Entry 8B6H (electron microscopy, 2.60 A resolution); this record covers chains DD and DN of the 106 polymer chains in the assembly.

# Chain DD
Molecule: Cytochrome C oxidase subunit Vb protein
From: Tetrahymena thermophila SB210
Reference sequence: Q23FF5 (Q23FF5_TETTS); numbering as in UniProt (aligned over 1-637)
Chain sequence (637 residues; row label = number of the first residue in the row):
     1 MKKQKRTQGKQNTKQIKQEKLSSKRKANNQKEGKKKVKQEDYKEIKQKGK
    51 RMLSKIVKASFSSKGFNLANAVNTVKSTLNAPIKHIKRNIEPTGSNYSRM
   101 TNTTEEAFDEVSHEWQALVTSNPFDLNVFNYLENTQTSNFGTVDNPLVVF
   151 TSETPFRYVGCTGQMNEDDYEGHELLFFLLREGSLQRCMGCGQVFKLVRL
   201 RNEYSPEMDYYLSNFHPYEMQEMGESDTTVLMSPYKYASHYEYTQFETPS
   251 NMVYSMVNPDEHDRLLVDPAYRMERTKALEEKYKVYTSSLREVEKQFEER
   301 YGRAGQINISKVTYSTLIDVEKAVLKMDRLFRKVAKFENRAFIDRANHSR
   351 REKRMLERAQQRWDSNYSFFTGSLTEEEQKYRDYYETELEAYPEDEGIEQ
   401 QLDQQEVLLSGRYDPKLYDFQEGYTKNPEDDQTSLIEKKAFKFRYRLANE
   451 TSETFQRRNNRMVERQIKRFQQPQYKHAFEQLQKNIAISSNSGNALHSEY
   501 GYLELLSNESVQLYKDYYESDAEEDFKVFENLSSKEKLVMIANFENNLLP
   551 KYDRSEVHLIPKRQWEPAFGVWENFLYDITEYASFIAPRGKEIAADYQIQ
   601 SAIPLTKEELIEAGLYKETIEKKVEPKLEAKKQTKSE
Not modelled in the structure: 1-61, 620-637
Modified positions: T387 (phosphothreonine; TPO); S520 (phosphoserine; SEP)
Metal / ion sites: Zn2+: C161, H173, C188, C191; K+: S489, S492, N494 (shared with 2 residues of chain EK)
Ligand contacts:
  - 3-sn-phosphatidic acid (LPP; 2-(hexadecanoyloxy)-1-[(phosphonooxy)methyl]ethyl hexadecanoate): W572, E573, L576, Y577, T580
  - 1,2-diacyl-sn-glycero-3-phosphocholine (PC1): L231, M232, S233, P234, Y237, A238, H240, Y241

# Chain DN
Molecule: Ymf67
From: Tetrahymena thermophila SB210
Reference sequence: Q950Y7 (Q950Y7_TETTH); residues 3-455 here correspond to UniProt positions 1-453 (UniProt number = residue number - 2)
Chain sequence (453 residues; row label = number of the first residue in the row):
     3 MTALFLHILWSISYIIINILYIFLSLLLSNNNEKIKQYNSNYFIKILLVL
    53 FYNKNLSFYKNLLSEDEISKIEFERLKNYPTLVLIHSNLNKLEKRNKIIN
   103 SFINFKTKYRFYKFISTNFNLQTIIKNCNDKIIFSTLLYIVNLNYSFFYK
   153 TIKNTDLIVYLLANKFSILNDNIIVSKFNISKFNDYIKYINNTNSIDTYL
   203 ENQIILGLNNNTNSNITKNINTKLLNSYSNLKNLVNITNNTFYLKKINDN
   253 YNTVINSEFLTYLKSNYKISFSASNIVKYLSDKSVNNSVILYLRKNKIFN
   303 KSRYSRNRQTYRTGAYWCLYVNIIAVVAFYFWFYKFTMNFGYLWWLLYSL
   353 ILSFFFSRALKHRFYNPLNVMTEFKNGFMWFIIILINIFKPLLKLLENNY
   403 INLYNHLVIKYYQSFICNTLINKKKLEFNYILSSFKFIKELNNIIIISLN
   453 KLF
Ligand contacts:
  - 1,2-Distearoyl-sn-glycerophosphoethanolamine (3PE): F331, F333, W334, F335
  - 3-sn-phosphatidic acid (LPP; 2-(hexadecanoyloxy)-1-[(phosphonooxy)methyl]ethyl hexadecanoate), molecule 1: I19, L22, Y23, L26, Y40, N43, F45, I46, L49
  - 3-sn-phosphatidic acid (LPP), molecule 2: R365, Y367, N368, P369
  - 3-sn-phosphatidic acid (LPP), molecule 3: N368, P369, L370
  - 1,2-diacyl-sn-glycero-3-phosphocholine (PC1), molecule 1: Y306, N309, Y313, W319, V323, I326, A327, A330, F331
  - 1,2-diacyl-sn-glycero-3-phosphocholine (PC1), molecule 2: F358, L362, Y367
  - 1,2-diacyl-sn-glycero-3-phosphocholine (PC1), molecule 3: F376, K377, F380
  - 1,2-diacyl-sn-glycero-3-phosphocholine (PC1), molecule 4: L394, L397, L454, F455

# How chain DD and chain DN interact
Residue-residue contacts (177):
  N102(DD) - L293(DN)
  T103(DD) - L293(DN)
  T103(DD) - Y294(DN)  hydrogen bond (side chain-backbone)
  T103(DD) - L295(DN)
  T104(DD) - Y294(DN)  hydrogen bond (backbone-backbone)
  F108(DD) - R296(DN)
  D109(DD) - N298(DN)
  E110(DD) - N302(DN)  hydrogen bond
  E110(DD) - S304(DN)
  E110(DD) - R305(DN)
  E110(DD) - Y306(DN)
  S112(DD) - L295(DN)
  S112(DD) - R296(DN)  hydrogen bond (side chain-backbone)
  H113(DD) - I300(DN)
  W115(DD) - L295(DN)  hydrophobic
  Q116(DD) - L295(DN)
  Q116(DD) - R296(DN)  hydrogen bond (side chain-backbone)
  Q116(DD) - K297(DN)  hydrogen bond
  V119(DD) - L295(DN)  hydrophobic
  F124(DD) - I300(DN)  hydrophobic
  F124(DD) - K303(DN)
  V128(DD) - N302(DN)
  V128(DD) - K303(DN)
  V128(DD) - S304(DN)
  V128(DD) - R305(DN)
  F129(DD) - R305(DN)  hydrogen bond (backbone-side chain)
  N130(DD) - R305(DN)
  Y131(DD) - R305(DN)
  S152(DD) - K303(DN)  hydrogen bond (backbone-side chain)
  E153(DD) - K303(DN)
  N202(DD) - K297(DN)  hydrogen bond
  N202(DD) - I300(DN)
  Y204(DD) - K297(DN)  hydrogen bond
  Y218(DD) - R305(DN)  hydrogen bond
  N251(DD) - N289(DN)  hydrogen bond (side chain-backbone)
  N251(DD) - S290(DN)
  N251(DD) - V291(DN)  hydrogen bond (backbone-backbone)
  M252(DD) - V291(DN)
  M252(DD) - L293(DN)  hydrophobic
  V253(DD) - V291(DN)  hydrogen bond (backbone-backbone)
  V253(DD) - I292(DN)
  V253(DD) - L293(DN)  hydrogen bond (backbone-backbone)
  Y254(DD) - L293(DN)
  Y254(DD) - L295(DN)  hydrophobic
  S255(DD) - L293(DN)  hydrogen bond (backbone-backbone)
  S255(DD) - Y294(DN)
  S255(DD) - L295(DN)  hydrogen bond (backbone-backbone)
  M256(DD) - L295(DN)
  V257(DD) - Y294(DN)  hydrophobic
  V257(DD) - L295(DN)  hydrogen bond (backbone-backbone)
  V257(DD) - R296(DN)
  V257(DD) - K297(DN)  hydrogen bond (backbone-backbone)
  N258(DD) - K297(DN)
  P259(DD) - R296(DN)  hydrogen bond (backbone-side chain)
  P259(DD) - K297(DN)
  P259(DD) - N298(DN)
  H262(DD) - R296(DN)  hydrogen bond
  D263(DD) - R296(DN)  salt bridge
  R272(DD) - Y294(DN)
  R275(DD) - Y294(DN)
  T276(DD) - Y294(DN)  hydrogen bond
  L279(DD) - I292(DN)  hydrophobic
  L279(DD) - Y294(DN)  hydrophobic
  E280(DD) - S290(DN)
  E280(DD) - I292(DN)
  Y283(DD) - V279(DN)
  Y283(DD) - L282(DN)
  Y283(DD) - V287(DN)  hydrophobic
  Y283(DD) - S290(DN)
  K284(DD) - T255(DN)
  K284(DD) - V287(DN)
  K284(DD) - N288(DN)
  Y286(DD) - N277(DN)  hydrogen bond
  T287(DD) - V279(DN)
  T287(DD) - V287(DN)
  S288(DD) - T255(DN)  hydrogen bond
  L290(DD) - V279(DN)  hydrophobic
  R291(DD) - N252(DN)  hydrogen bond
  R291(DD) - K280(DN)
  R291(DD) - L282(DN)
  R291(DD) - D284(DN)  salt bridge
  E292(DD) - I257(DN)
  E292(DD) - L262(DN)
  V293(DD) - I271(DN)  hydrophobic
  E294(DD) - S274(DN)  hydrogen bond
  E294(DD) - A275(DN)  hydrogen bond (side chain-backbone)
  E294(DD) - K280(DN)  salt bridge
  K295(DD) - N252(DN)
  Q296(DD) - L262(DN)
  Q296(DD) - K266(DN)
  Q296(DD) - I271(DN)
  F297(DD) - S272(DN)
  F297(DD) - F273(DN)
  F297(DD) - S274(DN)
  R300(DD) - K270(DN)
  R300(DD) - I271(DN)  hydrogen bond (side chain-backbone)
  Y301(DD) - I271(DN)
  Y301(DD) - S272(DN)
  E390(DD) - K225(DN)
  E390(DD) - S229(DN)  hydrogen bond (backbone-side chain)
  A391(DD) - L233(DN)
  Y392(DD) - L233(DN)  hydrophobic
  P393(DD) - S229(DN)
  P393(DD) - Y230(DN)  hydrophobic
  E394(DD) - Y230(DN)  hydrogen bond (backbone-side chain)
  D395(DD) - L226(DN)
  D395(DD) - Y230(DN)  hydrogen bond (backbone-side chain)
  I398(DD) - L226(DN)  hydrophobic
  I398(DD) - Y230(DN)  hydrophobic
  E399(DD) - Y230(DN)  hydrogen bond
  L402(DD) - V237(DN)  hydrophobic
  L402(DD) - F244(DN)
  L402(DD) - L246(DN)
  Q405(DD) - F244(DN)  hydrogen bond (side chain-backbone)
  Q405(DD) - Y245(DN)
  Q405(DD) - L246(DN)  hydrogen bond (side chain-backbone)
  E406(DD) - L246(DN)
  S452(DD) - K248(DN)
  F455(DD) - Y245(DN)  hydrophobic
  Q456(DD) - Y245(DN)
  N459(DD) - T243(DN)
  N459(DD) - Y245(DN)  hydrogen bond
  N460(DD) - T240(DN)
  N460(DD) - N241(DN)
  N460(DD) - Y245(DN)  hydrogen bond
  V463(DD) - N241(DN)
  V463(DD) - T243(DN)
  E464(DD) - N241(DN)
  P473(DD) - Y201(DN)
  Q474(DD) - Y201(DN)
  H477(DD) - T200(DN)
  H477(DD) - Y201(DN)
  Q483(DD) - N215(DN)
  Q483(DD) - N217(DN)  hydrogen bond
  K484(DD) - L210(DN)  hydrogen bond (side chain-backbone)
  K484(DD) - N211(DN)  hydrogen bond (side chain-backbone)
  K484(DD) - N212(DN)
  K484(DD) - N215(DN)
  N485(DD) - L210(DN)
  N485(DD) - N211(DN)
  N485(DD) - N212(DN)
  I488(DD) - N212(DN)
  N494(DD) - Y188(DN)
  A495(DD) - Y188(DN)  hydrogen bond (backbone-side chain)
  H497(DD) - Y191(DN)  hydrogen bond
  H497(DD) - T195(DN)
  H497(DD) - I207(DN)
  Y500(DD) - Y188(DN)
  G501(DD) - S197(DN)
  E504(DD) - S197(DN)
  N547(DD) - N242(DN)  hydrogen bond (backbone-side chain)
  L548(DD) - N242(DN)
  L549(DD) - N242(DN)  hydrogen bond (backbone-side chain)
  K551(DD) - N242(DN)
  K551(DD) - F244(DN)
  Y552(DD) - N221(DN)
  Y552(DD) - I222(DN)
  Y552(DD) - N223(DN)  hydrogen bond (side chain-backbone)
  E556(DD) - K220(DN)  salt bridge
  I579(DD) - F45(DN)  hydrophobic
  T580(DD) - N43(DN)  hydrogen bond
  T580(DD) - F45(DN)
  A583(DD) - Y44(DN)  hydrophobic
  S584(DD) - Y44(DN)
  D596(DD) - K220(DN)  salt bridge
  Q600(DD) - N217(DN)
  Q600(DD) - K220(DN)
  I603(DD) - N217(DN)
  L605(DD) - I222(DN)  hydrophobic
  L610(DD) - N242(DN)
  A613(DD) - I222(DN)  hydrophobic
  A613(DD) - L227(DN)  hydrophobic
  L615(DD) - I239(DN)  hydrophobic
  L615(DD) - T240(DN)
  L615(DD) - N241(DN)  hydrogen bond (backbone-backbone)
  L615(DD) - N242(DN)  hydrogen bond (backbone-backbone)
  Y616(DD) - N241(DN)
Other interface residues (no listed pair), chain DD (113 interface residues in all): A107, L132, T154, E222, L265, V285, Q401, L409, Q481, L496, H558, K617
Other interface residues (no listed pair), chain DN (76 interface residues in all): I182, I192, N213, N238, N254, S283, S307

# Summary
113 residues of chain DD face 76 of chain DN across their interface; the contacts include 47 hydrogen bonds
and 5 salt bridges. Polar pairs include D263(DD)-R296(DN), R291(DD)-D284(DN) and E294(DD)-K280(DN). One
3-sn-phosphatidic acid molecule is bound between chain DD and chain DN.
Chain DD is Cytochrome C oxidase subunit Vb protein and chain DN is Ymf67, both from Tetrahymena thermophila
SB210; the structure, Cryo-EM structure of cytochrome c oxidase dimer (complex IV) from respiratory
supercomplex of Tetrahymena thermophila, was determined by electron microscopy (same publication as 8B6F and
8B6J).
